PDB entry 8TMJ | electron microscopy, 3.20 A resolution | chains A and B of the 9 polymer chains in the assembly

Chain A (and B):
Molecule: Cobalt/magnesium transport protein CorA
From: Thermotoga maritima
Notes: chain B of this document is another copy of the same molecule, construct and numbering; everything in this record applies to it too
UniProtKB: Q9WZ31 (CORA_THEMA); numbering as in UniProt (aligned over 1-351)
Chain sequence (373 residues; numbered -21 to 351; the number before each row is that of its first residue; numbers below 1 keep their minus sign (Met-21 is residue -21)):
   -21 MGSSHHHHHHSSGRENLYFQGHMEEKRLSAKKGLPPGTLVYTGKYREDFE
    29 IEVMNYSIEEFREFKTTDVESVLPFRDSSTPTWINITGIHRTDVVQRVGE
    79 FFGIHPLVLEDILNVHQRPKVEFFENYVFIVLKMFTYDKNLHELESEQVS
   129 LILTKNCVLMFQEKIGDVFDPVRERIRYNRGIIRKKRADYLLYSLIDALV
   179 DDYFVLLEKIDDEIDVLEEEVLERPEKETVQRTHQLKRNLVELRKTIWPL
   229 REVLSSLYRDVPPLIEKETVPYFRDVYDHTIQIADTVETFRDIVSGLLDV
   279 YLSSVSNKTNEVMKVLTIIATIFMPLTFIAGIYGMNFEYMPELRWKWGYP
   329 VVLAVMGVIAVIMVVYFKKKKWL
Not modelled in the structure: -21 to 16 (chain B: -21 to 1, 351)
Construct notes: initiating methionine (-21); expression tag (-20 to 0)
Curated features (UniProtKB/Swiss-Prot):
  - motif: Gly312 to Asn314 (Probable selectivity filter)
  - site: Asn288 (Essential for ion permeation), Leu294 (Important for closing the ion permeation pathway in the closed state), Thr295 (Threonine that confers selectivity for Co(2+) transport)
  - mutagenesis: Asp89 (D89F/K: Decreases ion transport), Asp253 (D253K: Increases protein stability. Decreases ion transport), Leu280 (L280A: Decreases ion transport), Asn288 (N288L: Abolishes Co(2+) uptake), Met291 (M291A: No effect on ion transport), Leu294 (L294A/V: Increases ion transport by suppression of an obstruction in the transmembrane ion permeation pathway), Thr295 (T295L: Strongly reduces Co(2+) uptake. Abolishes Co(2+) uptake; when associated with L-299; T295M: Strongly reduces Co(2+) uptake ...), Thr299 (T299L: Reduces Co(2+) uptake. Abolishes Co(2+) uptake; when associated with L-295; T299M: No effect on Co(2+) uptake; T299S: Abolishes Co(2+) uptake), Pro303 (P303A/G/I: Increases ion transport by suppression of a kink in the transmembrane ion permeation pathway), Thr305 (T305L: Abolishes Co(2+) uptake), Ile310 (I310A: Increases ion transport), Tyr311 (Y311A: Abolishes pentamerization. Abolishes ion transport; Y311F: No effect on pentamerization. No effect on ion transport), 7 further mutagenesis entries in UniProt

Chain A / chain B interface:
Residue-residue contacts (45):
  Asp179(A) - Lys10(B)
  Phe182(A) - Lys10(B)
  Pro249(A) - Arg5(B)
  Arg252(A) - Glu3(B)
  Arg252(A) - Arg5(B)
  Asp253(A) - Ala8(B)
  Asp256(A) - Ser7(B)  hydrogen bond
  Asp256(A) - Ala8(B)
  His257(A) - Ala8(B)  hydrogen bond (side chain-backbone)
  His257(A) - Lys9(B)
  His257(A) - Lys10(B)
  Gln260(A) - Lys9(B)
  Gln260(A) - Lys10(B)  hydrogen bond (side chain-backbone)
  Asn285(A) - Lys205(B)
  Asn285(A) - Val208(B)
  Asn285(A) - Tyr279(B)
  Met291(A) - Thr287(B)
  Met291(A) - Val290(B)  hydrophobic
  Met291(A) - Met291(B)  hydrophobic
  Thr295(A) - Val290(B)
  Thr295(A) - Leu294(B)
  Ala298(A) - Leu294(B)  hydrophobic
  Thr299(A) - Leu294(B)
  Thr299(A) - Ile297(B)
  Pro303(A) - Phe301(B)  hydrophobic
  Phe306(A) - Leu304(B)  hydrophobic
  Phe306(A) - Thr305(B)
  Phe306(A) - Met334(B)  hydrophobic
  Ile310(A) - Ala308(B)  hydrophobic
  Ile310(A) - Tyr327(B)
  Tyr311(A) - Tyr327(B)
  Met313(A) - Tyr311(B)
  Met313(A) - Gly312(B)
  Asn314(A) - Gly312(B)  hydrogen bond (side chain-backbone)
  Asn314(A) - Met313(B)
  Asn314(A) - Asn314(B)
  Phe315(A) - Tyr311(B)
  Phe315(A) - Glu320(B)
  Phe315(A) - Leu321(B)
  Tyr317(A) - Arg322(B)
  Tyr317(A) - Trp323(B)
  Lys349(A) - Lys286(B)  hydrogen bond (backbone-side chain)
  Trp350(A) - Lys286(B)
  Trp350(A) - Glu289(B)
  Trp350(A) - Val290(B)
Interface residues without a listed pair, chain A (29 interface residues in all): Ser281, Met302, Gly309, Phe345, Lys348, Leu351
Interface residues without a listed pair, chain B (34 interface residues in all): His212, Val293, Met302, Met318

Overview:
The interface between chain A and chain B involves 29 residues on one side and 34 on the other; the contacts
include 5 hydrogen bonds. Among the polar pairs are Asp256(A)-Ser7(B), His257(A)-Ala8(B) and
Gln260(A)-Lys10(B). From UniProt: 19 mutagenesis sites on chain A.
Chain A and chain B are both Cobalt/magnesium transport protein CorA (Thermotoga maritima); the structure,
Cryo-EM structure of CorA in complex with conformation-specific synthetic antibody C18 and 100 uM MgCl2, State
..., was determined by electron microscopy.
